PDB entry 3EOA | X-ray diffraction, 2.80 A resolution | chains L and H of the 3 polymer chains in the assembly

== Chain L ==
Molecule: Efalizumab Fab fragment, light chain
Source organism: Homo sapiens
Notes: antibody fragment or engineered binder
Chain sequence (214 residues; numbered 1 to 214; the number before each row is that of its first residue):
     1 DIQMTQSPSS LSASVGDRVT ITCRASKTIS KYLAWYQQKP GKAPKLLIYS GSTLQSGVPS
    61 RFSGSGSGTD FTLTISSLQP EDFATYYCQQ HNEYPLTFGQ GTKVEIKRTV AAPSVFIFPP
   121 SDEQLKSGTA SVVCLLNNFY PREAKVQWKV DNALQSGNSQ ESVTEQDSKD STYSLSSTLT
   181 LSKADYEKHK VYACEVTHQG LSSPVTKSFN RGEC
Disulfide bonds: Cys23-Cys88, Cys134-Cys194
What the authors report for this chain:
  - mutagenesis - H91A, N92A, Y94A: decreased binding to Integrin alpha-L (citing earlier work)

== Chain H ==
Molecule: Efalizumab Fab fragment, heavy chain
Source organism: Homo sapiens
Notes: antibody fragment or engineered binder
Chain sequence (220 residues; numbered 1 to 220; the number before each row is that of its first residue):
     1 EVQLVESGGG LVQPGGSLRL SCAASGYSFT GHWMNWVRQA PGKGLEWVGM IHPSDSETRY
    61 NQKFKDRFTI SVDKSKNTLY LQMNSLRAED TAVYYCARGI YFYGTTYFDY WGQGTLVTVS
   121 SASTKGPSVF PLAPSSKSTS GGTAALGCLV KDYFPEPVTV SWNSGALTSG VHTFPAVLQS
   181 SGLYSLSSVV TVPSSSLGTQ TYICNVNHKP SNTKVDKKVE
Unresolved in the structure: 137-141
Disulfide bonds: Cys22-Cys96, Cys148-Cys204
What the authors report for this chain:
  - mutagenesis - Q62A, K65A, K74A, Y107A: decreased binding to Integrin alpha-L (citing earlier work)

== Interface between chain L and chain H ==
Residue-residue contacts - 79 pairs, chain L then chain H:
  Tyr32(L) - Gly104(H)
  Tyr36(L) - Tyr107(H)
  Tyr36(L) - Phe108(H)  hydrogen bond (side chain-backbone)
  Tyr36(L) - Trp111(H)
  Gln38(L) - Gln39(H)  hydrogen bond
  Gln38(L) - Tyr95(H)  hydrogen bond
  Lys42(L) - Tyr95(H)
  Ala43(L) - Tyr95(H)  hydrophobic
  Ala43(L) - Trp111(H)  hydrophobic
  Ala43(L) - Gly112(H)
  Pro44(L) - Leu45(H)  hydrophobic
  Pro44(L) - Trp111(H)  hydrogen bond (backbone-side chain)
  Leu46(L) - Tyr107(H)  hydrophobic
  Leu46(L) - Phe108(H)
  Tyr49(L) - Tyr103(H)  hydrophobic
  Tyr49(L) - Tyr107(H)
  Ser50(L) - Tyr103(H)
  Gln55(L) - Asp109(H)
  Tyr87(L) - Gln39(H)  hydrogen bond
  Tyr87(L) - Lys43(H)  hydrogen bond (side chain-backbone)
  Tyr87(L) - Gly44(H)
  Tyr87(L) - Leu45(H)  hydrophobic
  Gln89(L) - Thr106(H)  hydrogen bond (side chain-backbone)
  Gln89(L) - Phe108(H)
  His91(L) - Tyr103(H)  hydrogen bond (side chain-backbone)
  His91(L) - Gly104(H)
  His91(L) - Thr105(H)  hydrogen bond (backbone-backbone)
  His91(L) - Thr106(H)
  His91(L) - Tyr107(H)
  Asn92(L) - Thr105(H)
  Glu93(L) - Thr105(H)
  Tyr94(L) - Trp47(H)  hydrophobic
  Tyr94(L) - Met50(H)
  Tyr94(L) - Arg59(H)
  Tyr94(L) - Tyr101(H)
  Tyr94(L) - Thr105(H)
  Tyr94(L) - Thr106(H)  hydrogen bond
  Pro95(L) - Trp47(H)  hydrophobic
  Pro95(L) - Asn61(H)
  Leu96(L) - Trp47(H)
  Leu96(L) - Thr105(H)
  Leu96(L) - Thr106(H)
  Leu96(L) - Phe108(H)  hydrophobic
  Phe98(L) - Leu45(H)
  Phe98(L) - Phe108(H)  hydrophobic
  Phe116(L) - Thr143(H)
  Phe116(L) - Ala145(H)  hydrophobic
  Phe118(L) - Leu132(H)
  Phe118(L) - Ala133(H)
  Phe118(L) - Ala145(H)
  Phe118(L) - Leu146(H)  hydrophobic
  Ser121(L) - Phe130(H)
  Ser121(L) - Pro131(H)
  Glu123(L) - Val129(H)
  Glu123(L) - Pro131(H)
  Glu123(L) - Lys217(H)  salt bridge
  Gln124(L) - Phe130(H)
  Ser131(L) - Leu149(H)
  Ser131(L) - Lys151(H)
  Val133(L) - Leu132(H)  hydrophobic
  Val133(L) - Leu149(H)  hydrophobic
  Leu135(L) - Ala145(H)  hydrophobic
  Leu135(L) - Phe174(H)  hydrophobic
  Leu135(L) - Val189(H)  hydrophobic
  Asn137(L) - His172(H)
  Asn137(L) - Thr191(H)
  Asn138(L) - His172(H)  hydrogen bond
  Gln160(L) - Val177(H)
  Gln160(L) - Leu178(H)  hydrogen bond (side chain-backbone)
  Gln160(L) - Gln179(H)
  Glu161(L) - Val177(H)
  Ser162(L) - Phe174(H)
  Ser162(L) - Pro175(H)  hydrogen bond (side chain-backbone)
  Val163(L) - Pro175(H)
  Ser174(L) - His172(H)  hydrogen bond
  Ser174(L) - Phe174(H)
  Leu175(L) - Phe174(H)
  Ser176(L) - Phe174(H)
  Ser176(L) - Ser187(H)  hydrogen bond
Also at the interface, not in a pair above, chain L (42 interface residues in all): Ala34, Thr129, Thr164, Thr178, Thr180, Cys214
Also at the interface, not in a pair above, chain H (44 interface residues in all): Val37, Glu46, Ser136, Thr173, Ala176
Interface features reported in the paper:
  - interface residues, chain L: His91(L), Asn92(L), Tyr94(L)

== Overview ==
42 residues of chain L face 44 of chain H across their interface; the contacts include 15 hydrogen bonds and 1
salt bridge. Polar contacts include Glu123(L)-Lys217(H), Tyr36(L)-Phe108(H) and Gln38(L)-Gln39(H). From the
paper: Q62A, K65A and K74A of chain H, among others, reduce binding to Integrin alpha-L; interface residues
His91(L), Asn92(L) and Tyr94(L); 7 substitutions were tested in all.
Here chain L is Efalizumab Fab fragment, light chain and chain H is Efalizumab Fab fragment, heavy chain, both
from Homo sapiens. Entry 3EOA (Crystal structure the Fab fragment of Efalizumab in complex with LFA-1 I
domain, Form I) was determined by X-ray diffraction (same publication as 3EO9 and 3EOB).
